1HFX - chain A; structure by X-ray diffraction, 1.90 A resolution.

[Chain A]
Molecule: Alpha-lactalbumin
Organism: Cavia porcellus
Notes: EC 2.4.1.22
Reference sequence: P00713 (LALBA_CAVPO); residues 1-123 here correspond to UniProt positions 20-142 (UniProt number = residue number + 19)
Chain sequence (123 residues; row label = number of the first residue in the row):
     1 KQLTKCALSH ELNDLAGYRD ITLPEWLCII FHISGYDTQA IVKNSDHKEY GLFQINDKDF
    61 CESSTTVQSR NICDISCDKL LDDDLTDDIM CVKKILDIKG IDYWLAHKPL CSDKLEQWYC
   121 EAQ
Disulfides: Cys6-Cys120, Cys28-Cys111, Cys61-Cys77, Cys73-Cys91
Bound ions: Ca2+: Lys79, Asp82, Asp84, Asp87, Asp88

[Overview]
The Ca2+ site is built by Lys79, Asp82, Asp84, Asp87 and Asp88.
Chain A is Alpha-lactalbumin (Cavia porcellus); the structure, Alpha-lactalbumin, was determined by X-ray
diffraction, deposited together with 1HFZ and 1HFY.
